6ILM - chains A and E of the 6 polymer chains in the assembly; structure by electron microscopy, 3.40 A resolution.

[Chain A]
Name: Capsid protein VP1
Source organism: Echovirus E6
Amino-acid sequence (289 residues; each row starts with the number of its first residue):
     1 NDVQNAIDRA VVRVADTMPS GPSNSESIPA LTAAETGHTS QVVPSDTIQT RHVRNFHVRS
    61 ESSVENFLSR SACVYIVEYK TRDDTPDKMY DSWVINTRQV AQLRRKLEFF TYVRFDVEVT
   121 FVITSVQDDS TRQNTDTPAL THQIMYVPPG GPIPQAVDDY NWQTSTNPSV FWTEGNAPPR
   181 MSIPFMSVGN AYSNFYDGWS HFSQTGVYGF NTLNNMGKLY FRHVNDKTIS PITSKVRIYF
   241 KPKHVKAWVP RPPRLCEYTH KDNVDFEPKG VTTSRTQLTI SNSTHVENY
Metal / ion sites: K+: Val14, Asp16
Ligand contacts: sphingosine (SPH): Ile95, Thr97, Arg98, Leu107, Val113, Phe115, Val117, Val119, Tyr146, Pro168, Met181, Ile183, Met186, Tyr192, Asn194, Asn214, Met216, Leu219, Phe240

[Chain E]
Name: IgG receptor FcRn large subunit p51
Source organism: Homo sapiens
Reference sequence: P55899 (FCGRN_HUMAN); residues 5-267 here correspond to UniProt positions 28-290 (UniProt number = residue number + 23)
Amino-acid sequence (263 residues; row label = number of the first residue in the row):
     5 LSLLYHLTAV SSPAPGTPAF WVSGWLGPQQ YLSYNSLRGE AEPCGAWVWE NQVSWYWEKE
    65 TTDLRIKEKL FLEAFKALGG KGPYTLQGLL GCELGPDNTS VPTAKFALNG EEFMNFDLKQ
   125 GTWGGDWPEA LAISQRWQQQ DKAANKELTF LLFSCPHRLR EHLERGRGNL EWKEPPSMRL
   185 KARPSSPGFS VLTCSAFSFY PPELQLRFLR NGLAAGTGQG DFGPNSDGSF HASSSLTVKS
   245 GDEHHYCCIV QHAGLAQPLR VEL
Swiss-Prot annotation at these positions:
  - glycosylation: Asn102 (N-linked (GlcNAc...) asparagine)

[How chain A and chain E interact]
Pairs across the interface (28):
  Tyr75(A) with Lys146(E), hydrogen bond
  Pro86(A) with Thr153(E); Phe157(E), hydrophobic
  Asp87(A) with Asn149(E); Lys150(E); Thr153(E)
  Asp91(A) with Lys146(E), salt bridge
  Ser92(A) with Asn149(E), hydrogen bond
  Gln99(A) with Asp145(E), hydrogen bond
  Gly150(A) with Gln124(E)
  Ile153(A) with Lys123(E); Gln124(E)
  Gln155(A) with Leu122(E), hydrogen bond (side chain-backbone); Leu156(E); Phe157(E)
  Ala156(A) with Phe157(E), hydrophobic
  Ser200(A) with Leu135(E)
  His201(A) with Pro132(E); Leu135(E)
  Thr205(A) with Pro132(E)
  Gly206(A) with Pro132(E)
  Val207(A) with Leu135(E), hydrophobic
  Asn211(A) with Gln139(E), hydrogen bond
  His260(A) with Gln143(E), hydrogen bond
  Lys261(A) with Gln142(E); Gln143(E); Asp145(E)
  Asp262(A) with Gln143(E), hydrogen bond
Also at the interface, not in a pair above, chain A (23 interface residues in all): Thr85, Tyr90, Gly151, Pro154
Also at the interface, not in a pair above, chain E (19 interface residues in all): Lys63, Trp131, Ala136, Leu152
Interface features reported in the paper:
  - interface residues, chain A: Tyr75(A), Asp91(A), Gln99(A)
  - interface residues, chain E: Asp145(E), Lys146(E)

[Summary]
23 residues of chain A and 19 residues of chain E are in contact; the contacts include 7 hydrogen bonds and 1
salt bridge. Polar pairs include Asp91(A)-Lys146(E), Tyr75(A)-Lys146(E) and Ser92(A)-Asn149(E). Bound to chain
A: sphingosine. Val14(A) and Asp16(A) coordinate K+. From the paper: interface residues Tyr75(A), Asp91(A) and
Asp145(E) among others.
Chain A is Capsid protein VP1 (Echovirus E6) and chain E is IgG receptor FcRn large subunit p51 (Homo
sapiens); the structure, Cryo-EM structure of Echovirus 6 complexed with its uncoating receptor FcRn at PH
7.4, was determined by electron microscopy together with 6ILJ, 6ILK, 6ILL, 6ILN, 6ILO and 6ILP from the same
study.
